Entry 7Z1N (electron microscopy, 3.90 A resolution); this record covers chains D and G of the 17 polymer chains in the assembly.

Chain D:
Protein: DNA-directed RNA polymerase III subunit RPC9
From: Saccharomyces cerevisiae W303
UniProt: P47076 (RPC9_YEAST); residue numbers follow UniProt; this construct covers 1-161
Chain sequence (161 residues; each row starts with the number of its first residue):
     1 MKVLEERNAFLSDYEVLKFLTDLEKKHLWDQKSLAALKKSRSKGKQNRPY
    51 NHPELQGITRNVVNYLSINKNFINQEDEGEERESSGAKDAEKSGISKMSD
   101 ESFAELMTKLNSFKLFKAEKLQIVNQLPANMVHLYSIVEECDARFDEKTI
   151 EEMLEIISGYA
Not modelled in the structure: 75-90

Chain G:
Protein: DNA-directed RNA polymerase III subunit RPC8
From: Saccharomyces cerevisiae W303
UniProt: P35718 (RPC8_YEAST); residues 1-212 here = UniProt positions 1-212
Chain sequence (212 residues; row label = number of the first residue in the row):
     1 MFILSKIADLVRIPPDQFHRDTISAITHQLNNKFANKIIPNVGLCITIYD
    51 LLTVEEGQLKPGDGSSYINVTFRAVVFKPFLGEIVTGWISKCTAEGIKVS
   101 LLGIFDDIFIPQNMLFEGCYYTPEESAWIWPMDEETKLYFDVNEKIRFRI
   151 EREVFVDVKPKSPKERELEERAQLENEIEGKNEETPQNEKPPAYALLGSC
   201 QTDGMGLVSWWE
Not modelled in the structure: 176-188
Curated features (UniProtKB/Swiss-Prot):
  - modified residue: S162 (Phosphoserine)

Interface between chain D and chain G:
Residue-residue contacts (76; chain D residue first):
  M1(D) with A8(G); D9(G); F34(G), hydrophobic; I39(G), hydrophobic
  K2(D) with A8(G), hydrogen bond (backbone-backbone)
  V3(D) with I7(G), hydrophobic; V42(G), hydrophobic
  L4(D) with K6(G)
  E5(D) with K6(G), hydrogen bond (backbone-backbone)
  E6(D) with I3(G); L4(G); S5(G); N41(G); V42(G)
  R7(D) with I3(G); L4(G)
  N8(D) with L4(G), hydrogen bond (backbone-backbone); R73(G)
  A9(D) with L4(G), hydrogen bond (backbone-backbone)
  L11(D) with F2(G), hydrogen bond (backbone-backbone); L4(G), hydrophobic; V75(G), hydrophobic
  D13(D) with F2(G)
  E15(D) with Y49(G)
  V16(D) with F2(G), hydrophobic
  F19(D) with T47(G); I48(G); Y49(G), hydrophobic
  Y50(D) with R20(G); H28(G), hydrogen bond
  H52(D) with N32(G), hydrogen bond
  E54(D) with A35(G); N36(G); K37(G), salt bridge
  L55(D) with N31(G); A35(G), hydrophobic; I46(G)
  I58(D) with N36(G); I104(G), hydrophobic
  N61(D) with G103(G), hydrogen bond (side chain-backbone)
  V62(D) with I46(G), hydrophobic
  Y65(D) with M1(G), hydrophobic; V85(G); T86(G), hydrogen bond (side chain-backbone); W88(G), hydrophobic; L101(G)
  I68(D) with W88(G), hydrophobic; L102(G), hydrophobic
  N69(D) with K145(G)
  K70(D) with T86(G); K145(G)
  N71(D) with T86(G); K145(G), hydrogen bond (side chain-backbone); R147(G), hydrogen bond; V208(G)
  I73(D) with K145(G), hydrogen bond (backbone-side chain)
  N74(D) with V208(G); E212(G), hydrogen bond
  L121(D) with E83(G)
  Q122(D) with F80(G); G82(G); E83(G)
  N125(D) with M1(G); E83(G), hydrogen bond
  Q126(D) with I84(G); T86(G)
  M131(D) with W211(G); E212(G)
  V132(D) with D203(G); G204(G)
  H133(D) with I84(G); R147(G)
  Y135(D) with D203(G)
  S136(D) with R147(G)
  I137(D) with I84(G), hydrophobic
  E139(D) with R149(G), salt bridge
Also at the interface, not in a pair above, chain D (45 interface residues in all): F10, L20, N64, L66, F72, A118
Also at the interface, not in a pair above, chain G (51 interface residues in all): K33, P40, I146, G206, L207, S209

In short:
Chain D and chain G form an interface of 45 and 51 residues respectively; the contacts include 14 hydrogen
bonds and 2 salt bridges. Among the polar pairs are E54(D)-K37(G), E139(D)-R149(G) and Y50(D)-H28(G).
Here chain D is DNA-directed RNA polymerase III subunit RPC9 and chain G is DNA-directed RNA polymerase III
subunit RPC8, both from Saccharomyces cerevisiae W303. Entry 7Z1N (Structure of yeast RNA Polymerase III Delta
C53-C37-C11) was determined by electron microscopy, deposited together with 7Z1L, 7Z1M and 7Z1O.
